PDB entry 8EVU | electron microscopy, 2.58 A resolution | chains B and C of the 6 polymer chains in the assembly

Chain B:
Molecule: Na(+)-translocating NADH-quinone reductase subunit B
From: Vibrio cholerae O395
Notes: EC 7.2.1.1
Reference sequence: Q9KPS2 (NQRB_VIBCH); residues 1-415 here = UniProt positions 1-415
Amino-acid sequence (415 residues; row label = number of the first residue in the row):
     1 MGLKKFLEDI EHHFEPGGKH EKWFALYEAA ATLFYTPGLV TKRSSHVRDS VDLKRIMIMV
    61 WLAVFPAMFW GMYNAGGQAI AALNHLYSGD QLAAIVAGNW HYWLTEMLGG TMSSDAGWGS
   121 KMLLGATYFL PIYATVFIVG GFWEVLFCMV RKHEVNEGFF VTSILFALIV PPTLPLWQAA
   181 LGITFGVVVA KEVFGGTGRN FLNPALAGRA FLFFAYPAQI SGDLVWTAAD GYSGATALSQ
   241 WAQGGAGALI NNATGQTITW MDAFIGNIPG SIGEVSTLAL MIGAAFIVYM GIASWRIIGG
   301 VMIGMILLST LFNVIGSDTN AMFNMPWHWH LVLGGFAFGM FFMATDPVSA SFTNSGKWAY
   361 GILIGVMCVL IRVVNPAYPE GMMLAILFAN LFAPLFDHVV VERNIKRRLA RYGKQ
Unresolved in the structure: 1-2, 415
Covalently attached groups: flavin mononucleotide (FMN) linked to Thr236
Small-molecule neighbours:
  - FMN (flavin mononucleotide), molecule 1: Ile169, Leu206, Arg209, Phe213, Trp226, Ala237, Leu238, Ser239, Gly270, Ser271, Glu274, Gly334, Gly335, Phe338, Gly339, Met343, Tyr378, Pro379, Glu380, Gly381, Met382, Met383, Leu384
  - FMN, molecule 2: Phe213, Phe214, Pro217, Ser221, Gly222, Asp223, Gln243, Ala377, Tyr378, Pro379
  - riboflavin (RBF): Ile56, Met57, Val60, Gly158, Val161, Thr162, Leu165, Lys191, Gly196, Thr197, Gly198, Arg199, Asn200, Asn203, Pro204, Ala205, Ile292, Ala293, Phe342, Met343, Thr345, Asp346, Pro347, Val348, Ser349
  - ubiquinone-1 (UQ1): Ala29, Leu33, Lys54, Met57, Ile58, Phe137, Val145, Val155, Asn156, Glu157, Gly158, Phe159, Phe160

Chain C:
Molecule: Na(+)-translocating NADH-quinone reductase subunit C
From: Vibrio cholerae O395
Notes: EC 7.2.1.1
Reference sequence: P0C6E0 (NQRC_VIBCH); residue numbers follow UniProt; this construct covers 1-257
Amino-acid sequence (257 residues; each row starts with the number of its first residue):
     1 MASNNDSIKK TLFVVIALSL VCSIIVSAAA VGLRDKQKEN AALDKQSKIL QVAGIEAKGS
    61 KQIVELFNKS IEPRLVDFNT GDFVEGDAAN YDQRKAAKEA SESIKLTAEQ DKAKIQRRAN
   121 VGVVYLVKDG DKTSKVILPV HGNGLWSMMY AFVAVETDGN TVSGLTYYEQ GETPGLGGEV
   181 ENPAWRAQWV GKKLFDENHK PAIKIVKGGA PQGSEHGVDG LSGATLTSNG VQNTFDFWLG
   241 DMGFGPFLTK VRDGGLN
Unresolved in the structure: 1-6, 257
UniProt features mapped onto this chain:
  - modified residue: Thr225 (FMN phosphoryl threonine)
Covalently attached groups: flavin mononucleotide (FMN) linked to Thr225
Small-molecule neighbours: FMN (flavin mononucleotide): Leu145, Trp146, Glu172, Thr173, Leu176, Gly177, Lys207, Gly223, Ala224, Leu226, Thr227

Chain B / chain C interface:
Residue-residue contacts (8; chain B residue first):
  Pro217(B) - Leu176(C)
  Ala218(B) - Leu176(C)
  Asp223(B) - Lys207(C)  salt bridge
  Leu224(B) - Ser222(C)
  Pro376(B) - Leu226(C)
  Ala377(B) - Leu145(C)  hydrophobic
  Ala377(B) - Trp146(C)  hydrophobic
  Tyr378(B) - Trp146(C)
Interface residues without a listed pair, chain B (8 interface residues in all): Ser221
Interface residues without a listed pair, chain C (7 interface residues in all): Thr173

In short:
Chain B and chain C form an interface of 8 and 7 residues respectively, with 1 salt bridge. The salt-bridged
pair is Asp223(B)-Lys207(C). Ligands of chain B: riboflavin, ubiquinone-1 and flavin mononucleotide. Flavin
mononucleotide is covalently linked to Thr236(B).
Chain B is Na(+)-translocating NADH-quinone reductase subunit B and chain C is Na(+)-translocating
NADH-quinone reductase subunit C, both from Vibrio cholerae O395; the structure, Cryo EM structure of Vibrio
cholerae NQR, was determined by electron microscopy.
